Entry 8Y8A (electron microscopy, 3.19 A resolution); this record covers chains H and B of the 6 polymer chains in the assembly.

# Chain H
Molecule: Transmembrane protease serine 2
From: Homo sapiens
UniProtKB: O15393 (TMPS2_HUMAN); aligned to UniProt positions 109-491 over residues 110-492 (the alignment contains insertions or deletions, so no single offset holds)
Chain sequence (383 residues; row label = number of the first residue in the row):
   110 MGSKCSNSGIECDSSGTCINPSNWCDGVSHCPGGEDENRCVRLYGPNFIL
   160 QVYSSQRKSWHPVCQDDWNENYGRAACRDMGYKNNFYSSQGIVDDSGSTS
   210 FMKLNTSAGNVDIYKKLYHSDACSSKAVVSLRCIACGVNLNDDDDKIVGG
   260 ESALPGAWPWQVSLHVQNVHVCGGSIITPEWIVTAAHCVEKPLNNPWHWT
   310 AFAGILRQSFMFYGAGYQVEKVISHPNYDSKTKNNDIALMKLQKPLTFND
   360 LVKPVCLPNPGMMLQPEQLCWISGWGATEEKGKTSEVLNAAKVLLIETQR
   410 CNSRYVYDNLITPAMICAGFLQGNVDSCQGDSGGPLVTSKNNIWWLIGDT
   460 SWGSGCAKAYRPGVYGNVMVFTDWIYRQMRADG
Not modelled in the structure: 110-255
Disulfide bonds: Cys410-Cys426, Cys437-Cys465
Sequence notes: engineered mutation Asp251 (Ser250 in O15393), Asp252 (Ser251 in O15393), Asp253 (Gln in O15393), Asp254 (Ser in O15393), Lys255 (Arg in O15393)
Swiss-Prot annotation at these positions:
  - binding site (Ca(2+)): Asn132, Asp135, Val137, Asp145, Glu146
  - glycosylation (N-linked (GlcNAc...) asparagine): Asn214, Asn250

# Chain B
Molecule: Spike glycoprotein
From: Human coronavirus HKU1 (isolate N5)
UniProtKB: Q0ZME7 (SPIKE_CVHN5); numbering as in UniProt (aligned over 14-1276)
Chain sequence (1263 residues; each row starts with the number of its first residue):
    14 VIGDFNCTNSFINDYNKTIPRISEDVVDVSLGLGTYYVLNRVYLNTTLLF
    64 TGYFPKSGANFRDLALKGSIYLSTLWYKPPFLSDFNNGIFSKVKNTKLYV
   114 NNTLYSEFSTIVIGSVFVNTSYTIVVQPHNGILEITACQYTMCEYPHTVC
   164 KSKGSIRNESWHIDSSEPLCLFKKNFTYNVSADWLYFHFYQERGVFYAYY
   214 ADVGMPTTFLFSLYLGTILSHYYVMPLTCNAISSNTDNETLEYWVTPLSR
   264 RQYLLNFDEHGVITNAVDCSSSFLSEIQCKTQSFAPNTGVYDLSGFTVKP
   314 VATVYRRIPNLPDCDIDNWLNNVSVPSPLNWERRIFSNCNFNLSTLLRLV
   364 HVDSFSCNNLDKSKIFGSCFNSITVDKFAIPNRRRDDLQLGSSGFLQSSN
   414 YKIDISSSSCQLYYSLPLVNVTINNFNPSSWNRRYGFGSFNLSSYDVVYS
   464 DHCFSVNSDFCPCADPSVVNSCAKSKPPSAICPAGTKYRHCDLDTTLYVK
   514 NWCRCSCLPDPISTYSPNTCPQKKVVVGIGEHCPGLGINEEKCGTQLNHS
   564 SCFCSPDAFLGWSFDSCISNNRCNIFSNFIFNGINSGTTCSNDLLYSNTE
   614 ISTGVCVNYDLYGITGQGIFKEVSAAYYNNWQNLLYDSNGNIIGFKDFLT
   664 NKTYTILPCYSGRVSAAFYQNSSSPALLYRNLKCSYVLNNISFISQPFYF
   714 DSYLGCVLNAVNLTSYSVSSCDLRMGSGFCIDYALPSSGGSGSGISSPYR
   764 FVTFEPFNVSFVNDSVETVGGLFEIQIPTNFTIAGHEEFIQTSSPKVTID
   814 CSAFVCSNYAACHDLLSEYGTFCDNINSILNEVNDLLDITQLQVANALMQ
   864 GVTLSSNLNTNLHSDVDNIDFKSLLGCLGSQCGSSSRSPLEDLLFNKVKL
   914 SDVGFVEAYNNCTGGSEIRDLLCVQSFNGIKVLPPILSETQISGYTTAAT
   964 VAAMFPPWSAAAGVPFPLNVQYRINGLGVTMDVLNKNQKLIANAFNKALL
  1014 SIQNGFTATPSALAKIQSVVNANAQALNSLLQQLFNKFGAISSSLQEILS
  1064 RLDPPEAQVQIDRLINGRLTALNAYVSQQLSDITLIKAGASRAIEKVNEC
  1114 VKSQSPRINFCGNGNHILSLVQNAPYGLLFIHFSYKPTSFKTVLVSPGLC
  1164 LSGDRGIAPKQGYFIKQNDSWMFTGSSYYYPEPISDKNVVFMNSCSVNFT
  1214 KAPFIYLNNSIPNLSDFEAELSLWFKNHTSIAPNLTFNSHINATFLDLYY
  1264 EMNVIQESIKSLN
Not modelled in the structure: 558-562, 750-758, 1222-1276
Disulfide bonds: Cys20-Cys156, Cys151-Cys183, Cys163-Cys242, Cys282-Cys292, Cys327-Cys352, Cys370-Cys423, Cys382-Cys603, Cys466-Cys546, Cys474-Cys495, Cys476-Cys565, Cys485-Cys516, Cys504-Cys518, Cys520-Cys533, Cys556-Cys567, Cys619-Cys672, Cys697-Cys719, Cys734-Cys743, Cys814-Cys836, Cys819-Cys825, Cys890-Cys895, Cys925-Cys936, Cys1113-Cys1124, Cys1163-Cys1208
Covalently attached groups: N-acetylglucosamine (NAG) linked to Asn58, Asn188, Asn192, Asn355, Asn664, Asn725, Asn1211
Sequence notes: engineered mutation Gly752 (Arg in Q0ZME7), Gly753 (Arg in Q0ZME7), Ser754 (Lys in Q0ZME7), Gly755 (Arg in Q0ZME7), Ser756 (Arg in Q0ZME7), Pro902 (Leu in Q0ZME7), Pro980 (Ser in Q0ZME7), Pro1023 (Asn in Q0ZME7), Pro1067 (Asn in Q0ZME7), Pro1068 (Leu in Q0ZME7)
Swiss-Prot annotation at these positions:
  - region: Ser901 to Tyr922 (Fusion peptide 1), Glu920 to Phe940 (Fusion peptide 2)
  - site: Arg900, Ser901 (Cleavage)
  - glycosylation (N-linked (GlcNAc...) asparagine): Asn19, Asn29, Asn58, Asn114, Asn132, Asn171, Asn188, Asn192, Asn251, Asn335, Asn355, Asn433, Asn454, Asn561, Asn664, Asn684, Asn703, Asn725, Asn771, Asn776 and 10 more in UniProt

# Chain H / chain B interface
Pairs across the interface - 10 pairs, chain H then chain B:
  Tyr414(H) - Pro522(B)  hydrophobic
  Gln431(H) - Tyr528(B)  hydrogen bond (side chain-backbone)
  Gln431(H) - Pro530(B)
  Ser463(H) - Asp507(B)
  Tyr469(H) - Leu521(B)  hydrogen bond (side chain-backbone)
  Tyr469(H) - Thr527(B)
  Tyr469(H) - Tyr528(B)  hydrophobic
  Tyr469(H) - Ser529(B)  hydrogen bond
  Arg470(H) - Asp507(B)  salt bridge
  Arg470(H) - Arg517(B)
Also at the interface, not in a pair above, chain H (11 interface residues in all): Arg409, Arg413, Val415, Leu419, Leu430, Ala468
Also at the interface, not in a pair above, chain B (12 interface residues in all): Thr508, Leu510, Trp515, Thr532

# In short
11 residues of chain H face 12 of chain B across their interface; the contacts include 3 hydrogen bonds and 1
salt bridge. Polar contacts include Arg470(H)-Asp507(B), Gln431(H)-Tyr528(B) and Tyr469(H)-Leu521(B).
N-acetylglucosamine is covalently linked to Asn58(B), Asn188(B), Asn192(B), Asn355(B), Asn664(B) and Asn725(B)
and 1 more.
Chain H is Transmembrane protease serine 2 (Homo sapiens) and chain B is Spike glycoprotein (Human coronavirus
HKU1 (isolate N5)); the structure, Structure of HCoV-HKU1C spike in the functionally anchored-3up conformation
with 3TMPRSS2, was determined by electron microscopy together with 8Y7X, 8Y7Y, 8Y87, 8Y88, 8Y89 and 8Y8B from
the same study.
